PDB entry 2CHB | X-ray diffraction, 2.00 A resolution | chains D and E of the 5 polymer chains in the assembly

== Chain D (and E) ==
Molecule: Cholera toxin
Source organism: Vibrio cholerae
Notes: fragment: b-pentamer; chain E of this document is another copy of the same molecule, construct and numbering; everything in this record applies to it too
Reference sequence: P01556 (CHTB_VIBCH); residues 1-103 here correspond to UniProt positions 22-124 (UniProt number = residue number + 21)
Sequence (104 residues; row label = number of the first residue in the row; numbering starts at 0):
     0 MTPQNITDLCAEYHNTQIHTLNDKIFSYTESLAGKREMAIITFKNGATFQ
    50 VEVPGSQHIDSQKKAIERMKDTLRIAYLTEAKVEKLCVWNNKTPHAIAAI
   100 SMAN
Unresolved in the structure: 0
Disulfides: C9-C86
Construct notes: conflict H18 (Tyr39 in P01556), T47 (Ile68 in P01556)

== How chain D and chain E interact ==
Contacting residue pairs (60; chain D residue first):
  T1(D) with M37(E); Q49(E); T92(E), hydrogen bond (side chain-backbone)
  P2(D) with R35(E); I39(E); P93(E)
  Q3(D) with I39(E); T47(E); T92(E); P93(E)
  L8(D) with S30(E); R35(E)
  E11(D) with R35(E), salt bridge
  Y12(D) with A32(E); G33(E), hydrogen bond (side chain-backbone); R35(E)
  I58(D) with G33(E); K34(E)
  S60(D) with E36(E), hydrogen bond
  Q61(D) with L31(E), hydrogen bond (side chain-backbone); A32(E); G33(E); E36(E)
  K63(D) with E66(E)
  A64(D) with L31(E), hydrophobic
  R67(D) with E29(E); E66(E), salt bridge; K69(E); D70(E), salt bridge; R73(E), hydrogen bond (backbone-side chain)
  M68(D) with E29(E); L31(E), hydrophobic
  D70(D) with R73(E)
  T71(D) with E29(E), hydrogen bond; R73(E), hydrogen bond
  I74(D) with L77(E), hydrophobic
  T78(D) with L77(E)
  A80(D) with L77(E), hydrophobic
  W88(D) with L31(E), hydrophobic
  I96(D) with L31(E)
  A97(D) with S30(E); L31(E), hydrogen bond (backbone-backbone); A32(E), hydrogen bond (backbone-backbone)
  A98(D) with E29(E); S30(E)
  I99(D) with Y27(E); T28(E); E29(E), hydrogen bond (backbone-backbone)
  S100(D) with Y27(E); T28(E)
  M101(D) with S26(E); Y27(E), hydrogen bond (backbone-backbone); Y76(E), hydrogen bond (backbone-side chain)
  A102(D) with F25(E); S26(E); Y76(E), hydrogen bond (backbone-side chain)
  N103(D) with K23(E); I24(E); F25(E), hydrogen bond (backbone-backbone); Y76(E), hydrogen bond (backbone-side chain)
Also at the interface, not in a pair above, chain D (31 interface residues in all): N4, I5, V50, I65
Also at the interface, not in a pair above, chain E (29 interface residues in all): P53, I74, E79

== Overview ==
The interface between chain D and chain E involves 31 residues on one side and 29 on the other, with 15
hydrogen bonds and 3 salt bridges. Polar contacts include E11(D)-R35(E), R67(D)-E66(E) and R67(D)-D70(E).
Both chains are Cholera toxin (Vibrio cholerae). Entry 2CHB (Cholera toxin B-pentamer complexed with GM1
pentasaccharide) was determined by X-ray diffraction together with 1CT1 from the same study.
